8RT6 - chains S and b of the 46 polymer chains in the assembly; structure by electron microscopy, 3.18 A resolution.

Chain S (and b):
Protein: TrwE protein
From: Escherichia coli
Notes: chain b of this document is another copy of the same molecule, construct and numbering; everything in this record applies to it too
UniProtKB: O50337 (O50337_ECOLX); residues 1-395 here = UniProt positions 1-395
Amino-acid sequence (395 residues; row label = number of the first residue in the row):
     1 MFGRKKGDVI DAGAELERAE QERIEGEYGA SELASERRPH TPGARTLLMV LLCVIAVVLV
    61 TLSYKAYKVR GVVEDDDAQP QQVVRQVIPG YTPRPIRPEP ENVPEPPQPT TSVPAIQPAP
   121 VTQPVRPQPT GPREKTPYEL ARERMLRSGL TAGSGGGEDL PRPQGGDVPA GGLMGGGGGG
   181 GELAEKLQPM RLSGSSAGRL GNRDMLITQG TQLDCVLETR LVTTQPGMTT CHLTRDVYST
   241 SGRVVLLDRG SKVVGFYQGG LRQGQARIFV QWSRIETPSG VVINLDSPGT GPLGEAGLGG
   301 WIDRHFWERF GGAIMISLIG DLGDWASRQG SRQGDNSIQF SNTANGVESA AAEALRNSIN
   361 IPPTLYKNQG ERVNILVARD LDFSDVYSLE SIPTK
Unresolved in the structure: 1-134, 154-176, 332-348
Sequence notes: conflict D335 (Asn in O50337)
Disulfides: C215-C231

How chain S and chain b interact:
Pairs across the interface (13; chain S residue first):
  G180(S) - F256(b)
  G180(S) - Q258(b)
  G181(S) - Q258(b)
  E182(S) - P226(b)
  E182(S) - Q258(b)
  E182(S) - G259(b)  hydrogen bond (side chain-backbone)
  L183(S) - P226(b)
  L183(S) - G227(b)
  L183(S) - M228(b)  hydrophobic
  L183(S) - F256(b)  hydrophobic
  L183(S) - Q258(b)
  K186(S) - Q225(b)  hydrogen bond
  K186(S) - P226(b)
Other interface residues (no listed pair), chain S (6 interface residues in all): L187
Other interface residues (no listed pair), chain b (8 interface residues in all): Y257

Overview:
6 residues of chain S and 8 residues of chain b are in contact, with 2 hydrogen bonds. Polar pairs include
E182(S)-G259(b) and K186(S)-Q225(b).
Both chains are TrwE protein (Escherichia coli). Entry 8RT6 (Conformation-A of the full-length outer membrane
core complex (TrwH/VirB7, TrwF/VirB9, TrwE/VirB10CTD) from the fully-assembled R388 type ...) was determined
by electron microscopy (same publication as 8RT4, 8RT5, 8RT7, 8RT8, 8RT9, 8RTA, 8RTB and 8RTD).
